Entry 5XOE (X-ray diffraction, 2.98 A resolution); this record covers chain A.

[Chain A]
Protein: ATP-dependent 6-phosphofructokinase
From: Staphylococcus aureus (strain NCTC 8325)
Notes: EC 2.7.1.11
UniProt: Q2FXM8 (PFKA_STAA8); residue numbers follow UniProt; this construct covers 1-322
Sequence (322 residues; each row starts with the number of its first residue):
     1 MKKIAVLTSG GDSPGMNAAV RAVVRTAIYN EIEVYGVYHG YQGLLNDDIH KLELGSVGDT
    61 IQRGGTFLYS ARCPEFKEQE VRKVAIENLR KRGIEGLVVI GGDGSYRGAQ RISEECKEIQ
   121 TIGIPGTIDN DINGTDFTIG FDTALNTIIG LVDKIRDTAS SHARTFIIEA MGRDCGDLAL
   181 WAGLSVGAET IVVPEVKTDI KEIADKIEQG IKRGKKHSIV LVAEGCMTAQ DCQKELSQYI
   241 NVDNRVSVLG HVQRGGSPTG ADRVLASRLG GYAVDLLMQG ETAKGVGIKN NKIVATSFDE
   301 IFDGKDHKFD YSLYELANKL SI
Unresolved in the structure: 304-307
Swiss-Prot annotation at these positions:
  - active site: Asp129 (Proton acceptor)
  - binding site (ATP): Gly11, Arg72, Cys73, Gly102 to Ser105
  - binding site (ADP): Arg21 to Arg25, Arg156, Gly187 to Glu189, Arg213, Lys215 to His217
  - binding site (Mg(2+)): Asp103
  - binding site (substrate): Thr127 to Asp129, Arg164, Met171 to Arg173, Glu224, Arg245, His251 to Arg254
  - mutagenesis: Gly150 (G150D: Exhibits higher affinity for fructose 6-phosphate and higher catalytic activity with a loss of dimer conversion; in association with A-151), Leu151 (L151A: Exhibits higher affinity for fructose 6-phosphate and higher catalytic activity with a loss of tetramer-dimer conversion; in association with D-150), Arg164 (R164A: Complete loss of fructose 6-phosphate binding), Arg245 (R245A: Complete loss of fructose 6-phosphate binding)

[In short]
Curated annotation (UniProt) lists active-site residue Asp129, 7 ATP-binding residues, 13 ADP-binding residues
and Mg2+-binding residue Asp103.
Chain A is ATP-dependent 6-phosphofructokinase (Staphylococcus aureus (strain NCTC 8325)); the structure,
Crystal Structure of the apo Staphylococcus aureus phosphofructokinase, was determined by X-ray diffraction,
deposited together with 5XZ7, 5XZ9, 5XZA, 5XZ6 and 5XZ8.
